6AMB - chains A and B; structure by X-ray diffraction, 2.50 A resolution.

Chain A:
Protein: GTPase HRas
Source organism: Homo sapiens
Reference sequence: P01112 (RASH_HUMAN); numbering as in UniProt (aligned over 1-168)
Chain sequence (170 residues; row label = number of the first residue in the row; numbers below 1 keep their minus sign (His-1 is residue -1)):
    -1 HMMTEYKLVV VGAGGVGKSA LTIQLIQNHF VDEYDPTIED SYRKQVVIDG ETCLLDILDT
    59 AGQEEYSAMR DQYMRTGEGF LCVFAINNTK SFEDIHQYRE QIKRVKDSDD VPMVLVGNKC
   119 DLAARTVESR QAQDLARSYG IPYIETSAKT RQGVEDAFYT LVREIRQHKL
Construct notes: expression tag (-1 to 0)
Ion coordination: Mg2+: Ser17, Thr35 (together with GMP-PNP)
Small-molecule neighbours: GMP-PNP (GNP; phosphoaminophosphonic acid-guanylate ester): Ala11, Gly12, Gly13, Val14, Gly15, Lys16, Ser17, Ala18, Phe28, Val29, Asp30, Glu31, Tyr32, Asp33, Pro34, Thr35, Thr58, Ala59, Gly60, Gln61, Asn116, Lys117, Asp119, Leu120, Ser145, Ala146, Lys147
UniProt features mapped onto this chain:
  - region: His166 to Leu168 (Hypervariable region)
  - motif: Tyr32 to Tyr40 (Effector region)
  - binding site (GTP): Gly13 to Ala18, Val29 to Thr35, Ala59, Gly60, Asn116 to Asp119, Ser145 to Lys147
  - modified residue: Met1 (N-acetylmethionine), Thr2 (N-acetylthreonine), Cys118 (S-nitrosocysteine)
  - glycosylation: Thr35 (Microbial infection: O-linked (Glc) threonine)
  - natural variant: Gly12 (G12A: In CSTLO; G12C: In CSTLO; G12D: In CSTLO; G12E: In CSTLO; G12S: In CSTLO and CMEMS; G12V: In CSTLO, bladder carcinoma and CMEMS), Gly13 (G13C: In CSTLO; G13D: In CSTLO; G13R: In SFM), Gln22 (Q22K: In CMEMS), Glu37 (E37EE: In CSTLO), Thr58 (T58I: In CSTLO), Gln61 (Q61K: In NMTC2; Q61L: In melanoma), Glu63 (E63K: In CMEMS), Ser89 (S89C: Found in a patient with severe fetal hydrops and pleural effusion; uncertain significance), Lys117 (K117R: In CSTLO), Ala146 (A146T: In CSTLO; A146V: In CSTLO)
  - mutagenesis: Ser17 (S17N: Dominant negative. Prevents PLCE1 EGF-induced recruitment to plasma membrane. No effect on subcellular location of isoform 2), Asn26 (N26G: Loss of interaction with PLCE1; when associated with V-12), Val29 (V29A: No effect on interaction with PLCE1; when associated with V-12), Tyr32 (Y32F: Loss of interaction and recruitment to plasma membrane of PLCE1; when associated with V-12), Pro34 (P34G: No effect on interaction with PLCE1; when associated with V-12), Thr35 (T35S: Loss of interaction with PLCE1; when associated with V-12), Glu37 (E37G: No effect on interaction with PLCE1; when associated with V-12), Asp38 (D38N: No effect on interaction with PLCE1; when associated with V-12), Ser39 (S39C: No effect on interaction with PLCE1; when associated with V-12), Ala59 (A59T: Loss of GTPase activity and creation of an autophosphorylation site), Gln61 (Q61I: Moderately increased transformation of cultured cell lines; Q61R: Promotes interaction with SHOC2 and PP1C; Q61V: Strongly increased transformation of cultured cell lines), Ala83 (A83T: GTP-binding activity reduced by factor of 30), 4 further mutagenesis entries in UniProt

Chain B:
Protein: Afadin
Source organism: Mus musculus
Reference sequence: Q9QZQ1 (AFAD_MOUSE); residue numbers follow UniProt; this construct covers 38-136
Chain sequence (99 residues; numbered 38 to 136; the number before each row is that of its first residue):
    38 EFHGVMRFYF QDKAAGNFAT KCIRVSSTAT TQDVIETLAE KFRPDMRMLS SPKYSLYEVH
    98 VSGERRLDID EKPLVVQLNW NKDDREGRFV LKNENDAIP
Not modelled in the structure: 49-55, 84-89, 118-120, 133-136
From the paper describing this entry:
  - higher-order assembly contacts with a neighbouring GTPase HRas: Phe39, Val42

Interface between chain A and chain B:
Pairs across the interface (12; chain A residue first):
  Ile36(A) - Cys59(B)
  Ile36(A) - Ile60(B)  hydrophobic
  Ile36(A) - Arg61(B)
  Glu37(A) - Arg44(B)  salt bridge
  Glu37(A) - Lys58(B)
  Glu37(A) - Cys59(B)  hydrogen bond (backbone-backbone)
  Asp38(A) - Thr57(B)
  Asp38(A) - Lys58(B)  salt bridge
  Asp38(A) - Cys59(B)
  Ser39(A) - Ala56(B)  hydrogen bond (backbone-backbone)
  Ser39(A) - Thr57(B)  hydrogen bond (backbone-backbone)
  Tyr64(A) - Arg61(B)
Interface residues without a listed pair, chain A (8 interface residues in all): Gln25, Tyr40, Glu63
Interface residues without a listed pair, chain B (9 interface residues in all): Val42, Phe79
The authors on this interface:
  - interface residues, chain B: Lys58(B)

In short:
8 residues of chain A face 9 of chain B across their interface; the contacts include 3 hydrogen bonds and 2
salt bridges. Polar contacts include Glu37(A)-Arg44(B), Asp38(A)-Lys58(B) and Glu37(A)-Cys59(B). Ligands of
chain A: GMP-PNP. From the paper: the interface residue Lys58(B); higher-order assembly contacts with a
neighbouring GTPase HRas through Phe39(B) and Val42(B).
Chain A is GTPase HRas (Homo sapiens) and chain B is Afadin (Mus musculus); the structure, Crystal Structure
of the Afadin RA1 domain in complex with HRAS, was determined by X-ray diffraction.
